2X0L - chains A and B of the 3 polymer chains in the assembly; structure by X-ray diffraction, 3.00 A resolution.

# Chain A
Protein: Lysine-specific histone demethylase 1
Organism: Homo sapiens
Notes: EC 1.-.-.-
UniProtKB: O60341 (KDM1_HUMAN); numbering as in UniProt (aligned over 123-852)
Chain sequence (734 residues; numbered 123 to 852 plus 4 insertion-coded residues; the number before each row is that of its first residue; a row labelled like 369A-369D holds insertion residues (369A, then the next letters in order)):
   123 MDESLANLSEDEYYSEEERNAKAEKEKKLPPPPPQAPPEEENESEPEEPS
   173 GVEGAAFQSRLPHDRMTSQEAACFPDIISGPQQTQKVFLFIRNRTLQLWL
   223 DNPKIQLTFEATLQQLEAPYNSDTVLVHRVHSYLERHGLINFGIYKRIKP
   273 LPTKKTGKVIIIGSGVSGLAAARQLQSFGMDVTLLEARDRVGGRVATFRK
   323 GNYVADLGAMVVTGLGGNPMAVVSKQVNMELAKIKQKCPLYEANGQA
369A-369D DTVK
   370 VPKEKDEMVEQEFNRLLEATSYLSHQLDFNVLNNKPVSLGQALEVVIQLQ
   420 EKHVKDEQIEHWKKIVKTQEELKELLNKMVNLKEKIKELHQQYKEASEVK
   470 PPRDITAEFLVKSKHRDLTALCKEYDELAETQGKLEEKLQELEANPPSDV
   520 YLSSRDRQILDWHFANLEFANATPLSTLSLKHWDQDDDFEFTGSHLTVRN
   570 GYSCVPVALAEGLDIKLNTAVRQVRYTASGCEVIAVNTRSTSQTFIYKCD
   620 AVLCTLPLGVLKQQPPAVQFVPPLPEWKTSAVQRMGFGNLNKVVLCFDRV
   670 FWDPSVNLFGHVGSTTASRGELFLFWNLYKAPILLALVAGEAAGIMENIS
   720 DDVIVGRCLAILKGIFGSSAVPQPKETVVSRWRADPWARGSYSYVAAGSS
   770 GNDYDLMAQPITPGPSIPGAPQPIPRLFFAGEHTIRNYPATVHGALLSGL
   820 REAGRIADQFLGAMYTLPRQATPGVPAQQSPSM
Not modelled in the structure: 123-170, 837-852
Sequence notes: insertion (369A-369D)
Residues lining bound ligands: FAD (flavin-adenine dinucleotide): Ile284, Gly285, Ser286, Gly287, Val288, Ser289, Gly290, Leu307, Glu308, Ala309, Arg310, Gly314, Gly315, Arg316, Val317, Leu329, Gly330, Ala331, Met332, Val333, Thr588, Ala589, Val590, Thr624, Leu625, Pro626, Val629, Val637, Leu659, Lys661, Trp751, Trp756, Ser760, Tyr761, Gly800, Glu801, Ala809, Thr810, Val811, His812, Ala814

# Chain B
Protein: Rest corepressor 1
Organism: Homo sapiens
UniProtKB: Q9UKL0 (RCOR1_HUMAN); residue numbers follow UniProt; this construct covers 308-440
Chain sequence (133 residues; row label = number of the first residue in the row):
   308 RKPPKGMFLSQEDVEAVSANATAATTVLRQLDMELVSVKRQIQNIKQTNS
   358 ALKEKLDGGIEPYRLPEVIQKCNARWTTEEQLLAVQAIRKYGRDFQAISD
   408 VIGNKSVVQVKNFFVNYRRRFNIDEVLQEWEAE

# Interface between chain A and chain B
Contacting residue pairs (94):
  Arg384(A) with Pro311(B); Lys312(B), hydrogen bond (side chain-backbone); Gly313(B); Met314(B)
  Glu387(A) with Pro311(B)
  Tyr391(A) with Arg308(B); Lys309(B); Pro310(B); Leu316(B), hydrophobic
  Leu392(A) with Val321(B), hydrophobic
  Gln395(A) with Arg308(B)
  Leu396(A) with Gln318(B)
  Val415(A) with Leu316(B), hydrophobic
  Gln417(A) with Val324(B); Ala331(B)
  Leu418(A) with Phe315(B); Asp320(B); Val321(B), hydrophobic; Val324(B), hydrophobic
  Gln419(A) with Met314(B); Phe315(B), hydrogen bond (side chain-backbone); Leu316(B)
  Glu420(A) with Leu335(B)
  Lys421(A) with Asp320(B), salt bridge; Leu335(B); Leu338(B)
  His422(A) with Phe315(B)
  Lys424(A) with Leu338(B); Asp339(B), salt bridge
  Asp425(A) with Leu338(B)
  Gln427(A) with Leu342(B)
  Ile428(A) with Leu338(B); Glu341(B)
  Trp431(A) with Leu342(B); Val345(B), hydrophobic; Lys346(B); Ile349(B), hydrophobic
  Ile434(A) with Ile349(B), hydrophobic
  Val435(A) with Ile349(B), hydrophobic
  Gln438(A) with Ile352(B); Lys353(B); Asn356(B), hydrogen bond (backbone-side chain)
  Glu439(A) with Ile352(B)
  Leu441(A) with Asn356(B)
  Lys442(A) with Thr355(B); Asn356(B)
  Leu445(A) with Asn356(B); Leu359(B), hydrophobic; Lys360(B)
  Asn446(A) with Leu359(B)
  Met448(A) with Leu363(B)
  Val449(A) with Leu359(B); Lys362(B); Leu363(B), hydrophobic
  Lys452(A) with Lys362(B), hydrogen bond (side chain-backbone); Leu363(B); Asp364(B), hydrogen bond (side chain-backbone); Gly366(B), hydrogen bond (side chain-backbone)
  Ile455(A) with Ile367(B), hydrophobic; Tyr370(B), hydrophobic
  Lys456(A) with Tyr370(B)
  His459(A) with Pro369(B); Tyr370(B)
  Tyr462(A) with Leu372(B), hydrophobic
  Ile474(A) with Glu386(B); Leu389(B), hydrophobic; Leu390(B), hydrophobic; Gln393(B), hydrogen bond (backbone-side chain)
  Thr475(A) with Gln393(B)
  Phe478(A) with Leu390(B), hydrophobic; Gln393(B); Ala394(B); Lys397(B); Val408(B), hydrophobic
  Lys481(A) with Leu390(B); Val408(B)
  Ser482(A) with Lys397(B); Tyr398(B), hydrogen bond; Val408(B)
  His484(A) with Leu372(B)
  Arg485(A) with Tyr398(B); Ala404(B); Val408(B)
  Asp486(A) with Lys397(B); Tyr398(B), hydrogen bond
  Leu487(A) with Tyr370(B); Leu372(B), hydrophobic
  Cys491(A) with Ile367(B), hydrophobic
  Tyr494(A) with Leu363(B); Gly366(B); Ile367(B), hydrophobic
  Asp495(A) with Arg371(B), salt bridge
  Glu505(A) with Lys360(B)
  Glu512(A) with Lys353(B), salt bridge
Other interface residues (no listed pair), chain A (54 interface residues in all): Leu385, Ala388, Phe398, Leu401, Val414, Lys432, Gln501
Other interface residues (no listed pair), chain B (52 interface residues in all): Ser325, Val334, Gln348, Gly365, Asp401, Asp407

# Overview
Chain A and chain B form an interface of 54 and 52 residues respectively, with 9 hydrogen bonds and 4 salt
bridges. Polar pairs include Lys421(A)-Asp320(B), Lys424(A)-Asp339(B) and Asp495(A)-Arg371(B). Chain A binds
flavin-adenine dinucleotide.
Chain A is Lysine-specific histone demethylase 1 and chain B is Rest corepressor 1, both from Homo sapiens;
the structure, Crystal structure of a neuro-specific splicing variant of human histone lysine demethylase
LSD1, was determined by X-ray diffraction.
